6OH8 - chains A and B; structure by X-ray diffraction, 2.17 A resolution.

== Chain A (and B) ==
Name: Labdane-related diterpene synthase
Source organism: Streptomyces sp
Notes: EC 4.2.3.193; chain B of this document is another copy of the same molecule, construct and numbering; everything in this record applies to it too
UniProt: A0A158RFK9 (A0A158RFK9_STRSQ); numbering as in UniProt (aligned over 1-342)
Chain sequence (342 residues; each row starts with the number of its first residue):
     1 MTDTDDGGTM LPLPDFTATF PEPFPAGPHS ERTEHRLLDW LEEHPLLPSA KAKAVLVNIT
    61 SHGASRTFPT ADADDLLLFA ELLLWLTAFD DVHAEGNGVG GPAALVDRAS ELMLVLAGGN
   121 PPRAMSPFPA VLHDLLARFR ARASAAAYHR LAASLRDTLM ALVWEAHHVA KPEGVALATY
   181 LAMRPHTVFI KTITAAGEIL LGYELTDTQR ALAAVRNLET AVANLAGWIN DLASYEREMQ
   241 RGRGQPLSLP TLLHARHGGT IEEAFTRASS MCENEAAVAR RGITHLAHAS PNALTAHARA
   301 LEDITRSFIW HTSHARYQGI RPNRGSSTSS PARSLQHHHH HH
Disordered / not traced: 1-9, 316-342 (chain B: 1-9, 315-342)

== Interface between chain A and chain B ==
Pairs across the interface (51):
  Ala103(A) with His167(B)
  Val106(A) with Trp164(B), hydrophobic; His167(B)
  Asp107(A) with Trp164(B), hydrogen bond; His168(B), salt bridge
  Ser110(A) with Met160(B); Trp164(B); Met183(B)
  Met113(A) with Asp157(B); Met183(B), hydrophobic; His186(B)
  Leu114(A) with Ala182(B), hydrophobic; His186(B)
  Ala117(A) with Asp157(B); His186(B)
  Gly118(A) with Arg216(B)
  Gly119(A) with Arg216(B)
  Arg140(A) with Asp207(B), salt bridge
  Ala145(A) with Asp207(B)
  Arg150(A) with His149(B)
  Ala153(A) with Arg156(B)
  Arg156(A) with Ala153(B); Asp157(B), salt bridge
  Asp157(A) with Met113(B); Ala117(B); Arg156(B), salt bridge
  Leu159(A) with Met160(B)
  Met160(A) with Ser110(B); Leu159(B); Met160(B)
  Trp164(A) with Val106(B), hydrophobic; Asp107(B), hydrogen bond; Ser110(B)
  His167(A) with Ala103(B); Val106(B); His167(B), hydrogen bond
  His168(A) with Asp107(B), salt bridge
  Ala178(A) with Pro122(B)
  Ala182(A) with Leu114(B); Pro122(B)
  Met183(A) with Ser110(B); Met113(B), hydrophobic; Leu114(B), hydrophobic
  His186(A) with Met113(B); Leu114(B); Ala117(B)
  Asp207(A) with Arg140(B), salt bridge; Ala145(B); His149(B), salt bridge
  Arg216(A) with Gly119(B); Asn120(B)
Other interface residues (no listed pair), chain A (32 interface residues in all): Pro102, Ala109, Asn120, His149, Ala161, Val163
Other interface residues (no listed pair), chain B (30 interface residues in all): Pro102, Ala109, Ala161, Val163

== Summary ==
The interface between chain A and chain B involves 32 residues on one side and 30 on the other, with 3
hydrogen bonds and 7 salt bridges. Among the polar pairs are Asp107(A)-His168(B), Arg140(A)-Asp207(B) and
Arg156(A)-Asp157(B).
Both chains are Labdane-related diterpene synthase (Streptomyces sp). Entry 6OH8 (Crystal structure of
(E)-biformene synthase LrdC from Streptomyces sp. strain K155 in the dimeric form) was determined by X-ray
diffraction (same publication as 6OH6).
